PDB entry 4G6M | X-ray diffraction, 1.81 A resolution | chains H and L of the 3 polymer chains in the assembly

Chain H:
Molecule: heavy chain of gevokizumab antibody binding fragment
From: homo Sapiens, Mus musculus
Notes: antibody fragment or engineered binder
Chain sequence (220 residues; numbered 1 to 220; the number before each row is that of its first residue):
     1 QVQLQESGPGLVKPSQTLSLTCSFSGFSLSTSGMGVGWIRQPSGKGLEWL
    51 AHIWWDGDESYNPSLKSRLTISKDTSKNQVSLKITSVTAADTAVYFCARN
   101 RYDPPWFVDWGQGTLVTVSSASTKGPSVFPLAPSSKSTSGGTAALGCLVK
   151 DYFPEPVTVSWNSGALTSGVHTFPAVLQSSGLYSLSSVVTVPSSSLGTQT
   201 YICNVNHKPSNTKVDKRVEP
Disulfide bonds: C22-C97, C147-C203

Chain L:
Molecule: light chain of gevokizumab antibody binding fragment
From: homo Sapiens, Mus musculus
Notes: antibody fragment or engineered binder
Chain sequence (213 residues; numbered 1 to 213; the number before each row is that of its first residue):
     1 DIQMTQSTSSLSASVGDRVTITCRASQDISNYLSWYQQKPGKAVKLLIYY
    51 TSKLHSGVPSRFSGSGSGTDYTLTISSLQQEDFATYFCLQGKMLPWTFGQ
   101 GTKLEIKRTVAAPSVFIFPPSDEQLKSGTASVVCLLNNFYPREAKVQWKV
   151 DNALQSGNSQESVTEQDSKDSTYSLSSTLTLSKADYEKHKVYACEVTHQG
   201 LSSPVTKSFNRGE
Disulfide bonds: C23-C88, C134-C194

Interface between chain H and chain L:
Contacting residue pairs (69; chain H residue first):
  I39(H) - F98(L)  hydrophobic
  Q41(H) - Q38(L)  hydrogen bond
  G46(H) - F87(L)
  L47(H) - F87(L)  hydrophobic
  L47(H) - F98(L)
  W49(H) - L94(L)  hydrophobic
  W49(H) - P95(L)  hydrophobic
  W49(H) - W96(L)
  W49(H) - F98(L)
  H52(H) - W96(L)
  P63(H) - P95(L)
  F96(H) - Q38(L)
  D103(H) - W96(L)
  P104(H) - Y32(L)  hydrophobic
  P104(H) - G91(L)
  P105(H) - W96(L)  hydrophobic
  W106(H) - Y32(L)  hydrophobic
  W106(H) - L33(L)
  W106(H) - S34(L)
  W106(H) - Y36(L)
  W106(H) - Y49(L)
  W106(H) - Y50(L)
  F107(H) - Y36(L)  hydrogen bond (backbone-side chain)
  F107(H) - L46(L)
  F107(H) - L89(L)  hydrophobic
  F107(H) - W96(L)  hydrophobic
  V108(H) - L46(L)  hydrophobic
  V108(H) - H55(L)
  W110(H) - Y36(L)
  W110(H) - A43(L)
  W110(H) - V44(L)
  W110(H) - F98(L)  hydrophobic
  G111(H) - A43(L)
  Q112(H) - G41(L)
  V128(H) - E123(L)
  F129(H) - S121(L)
  F129(H) - E123(L)
  F129(H) - Q124(L)
  P130(H) - S121(L)
  P130(H) - E123(L)
  L131(H) - F118(L)  hydrophobic
  L131(H) - V133(L)  hydrophobic
  A132(H) - F118(L)
  S137(H) - F116(L)
  A144(H) - F116(L)  hydrophobic
  A144(H) - F118(L)
  A144(H) - L135(L)  hydrophobic
  L148(H) - S131(L)
  K150(H) - Q124(L)
  K150(H) - S131(L)
  H171(H) - N137(L)  hydrogen bond
  H171(H) - N138(L)  hydrogen bond
  H171(H) - S174(L)  hydrogen bond
  F173(H) - L135(L)  hydrophobic
  F173(H) - S162(L)
  F173(H) - T164(L)
  F173(H) - S174(L)
  F173(H) - L175(L)
  F173(H) - S176(L)
  P174(H) - S162(L)  hydrogen bond (backbone-side chain)
  P174(H) - V163(L)
  V176(H) - Q160(L)
  V176(H) - E161(L)
  V176(H) - S162(L)
  L177(H) - Q160(L)
  Q178(H) - Q160(L)
  V188(H) - L135(L)  hydrophobic
  T190(H) - N137(L)
  K216(H) - E123(L)  salt bridge
Other interface residues (no listed pair), chain H (43 interface residues in all): E48, W54, S60, N62, T142, A143, L145, S186
Other interface residues (no listed pair), chain L (40 interface residues in all): Q100, T129, D167

In short:
Chain H and chain L form an interface of 43 and 40 residues respectively, with 6 hydrogen bonds and 1 salt
bridge. Polar pairs include K216(H)-E123(L), Q41(H)-Q38(L) and F107(H)-Y36(L).
Chain H is heavy chain of gevokizumab antibody binding fragment and chain L is light chain of gevokizumab
antibody binding fragment, both from homo Sapiens, Mus musculus; the structure, Crystal structure of human
IL-1beta in complex with therapeutic antibody binding fragment of gevokizumab, was determined by X-ray
diffraction (same publication as 4G5Z, 4G6J and 4G6K).
